PDB entry 7YZF | X-ray diffraction, 2.18 A resolution | chains B and C of the 3 polymer chains in the assembly

Chain B:
Molecule: 16-nt DNA strand
Sequence (16 nucleotides; numbered 1 to 16; the number before each row is that of its first residue):
     1 TCTCAATAAACAATCT

Chain C:
Protein: Hepatocyte nuclear factor 3-beta
Source organism: Homo sapiens
Reference sequence: Q9Y261 (FOXA2_HUMAN); numbering as in UniProt (aligned over 149-273)
Sequence (125 residues; numbered 149 to 273; the number before each row is that of its first residue):
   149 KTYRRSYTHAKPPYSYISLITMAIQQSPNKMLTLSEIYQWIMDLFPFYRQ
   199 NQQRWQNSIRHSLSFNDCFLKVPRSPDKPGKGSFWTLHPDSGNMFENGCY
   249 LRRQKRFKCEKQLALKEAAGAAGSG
Unresolved in the structure: 149-152, 239-273
Metal / ion sites: K+: Leu-211, Ser-212, Asn-214, Phe-217
UniProt features mapped onto this chain:
  - DNA-binding region: Lys-159 to Gln-252 (Fork-head)
  - modified residue: Thr-156 (Phosphothreonine), Ser-212 (Phosphoserine)

Interface between chain B and chain C:
Residue-residue contacts (11):
  DA6(B) / Ser-163(C)  phosphate contact
  DA6(B) / Tyr-164(C)  hydrogen bond to the phosphate
  DA6(B) / Ser-206(C)  sugar contact
  DT7(B) / Tyr-164(C)  hydrogen bond to the phosphate
  DT7(B) / Arg-202(C)  salt bridge to the phosphate
  DT7(B) / Ser-206(C)  hydrogen bond to the phosphate
  DT7(B) / His-209(C)  hydrogen bond to the base
  DA8(B) / Arg-202(C)  phosphate contact
  DA8(B) / His-209(C)  base contact
  DA9(B) / Asn-205(C)  hydrogen bond to the base
  DC15(B) / Gly-228(C)  phosphate contact
Other interface residues (no listed pair), chain B (6 interface residues in all): DA5
Other interface residues (no listed pair), chain C (10 interface residues in all): Tyr-162, Ile-165, Lys-229

In short:
Chain B and chain C form an interface of 6 and 10 residues respectively, with 5 hydrogen bonds and 1 salt
bridge. Among the polar pairs are DT7(B)/His-209(C), DA9(B)/Asn-205(C) and DA6(B)/Tyr-164(C). From UniProt: a
DNA-binding region on chain C.
Here chain B is a 16-nt DNA strand and chain C is Hepatocyte nuclear factor 3-beta (Homo sapiens). Entry 7YZF
(Crystal structure of the human FoxA2 bound to the TGTTTATT site (forkhead motif ATAAACA)) was determined by
X-ray diffraction together with 7YZ7, 7YZA, 7YZB, 7YZC, 7YZD, 7YZE and 7YZG from the same study.
